Entry 5WMU (X-ray diffraction, 2.40 A resolution); this record covers chain A.

== Chain A ==
Name: Indoleamine 2,3-dioxygenase 1
Source organism: Homo sapiens
Notes: EC 1.13.11.52
UniProtKB: P14902 (I23O1_HUMAN); residue numbers follow UniProt; this construct covers 12-403
Amino-acid sequence (425 residues; row label = number of the first residue in the row):
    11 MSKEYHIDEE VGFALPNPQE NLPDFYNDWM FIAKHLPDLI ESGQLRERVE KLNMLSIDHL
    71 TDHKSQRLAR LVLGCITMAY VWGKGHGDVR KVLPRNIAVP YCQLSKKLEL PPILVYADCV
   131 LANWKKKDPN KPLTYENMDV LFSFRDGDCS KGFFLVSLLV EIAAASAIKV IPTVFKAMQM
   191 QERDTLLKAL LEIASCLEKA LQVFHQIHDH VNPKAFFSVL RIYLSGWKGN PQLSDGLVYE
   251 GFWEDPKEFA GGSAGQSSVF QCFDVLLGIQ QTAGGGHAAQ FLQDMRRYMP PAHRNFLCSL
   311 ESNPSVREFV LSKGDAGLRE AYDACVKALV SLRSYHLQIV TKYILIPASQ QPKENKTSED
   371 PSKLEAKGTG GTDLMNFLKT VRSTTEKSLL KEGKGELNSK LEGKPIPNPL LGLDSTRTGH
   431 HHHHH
Disordered / not traced: 11, 363-373, 404-435
Construct notes: initiating methionine (11); expression tag (404-435)
Ion coordination: heme Fe: His346 (together with cyanide ion)
Ligand contacts:
  - cyanide ion (CYN): Ser263, Ala264, His346
  - heme (HEM): Phe163, Ser167, Val170, Phe214, Ile217, Phe226, Ser263, Ala264, Gly265, Phe270, Phe291, Leu292, Leu342, Arg343, His346, Ile349, Val350, Tyr353, Ile354, Gly378, Thr379, Gly380, Gly381, Thr382, Leu384, Phe387, Leu388, Val391
  - tryptophan (TRP): Tyr126, Cys129, Val130, Phe163, Phe226, Arg231, Leu234, Gly262, Ser263, Ala264, Ile354, Gly378, Thr379, Gly380
Curated features (UniProtKB/Swiss-Prot):
  - binding site (heme b): His346
From the paper describing this entry:
  - binding site for tryptophan: Tyr126, Val130, Phe163, Ser167, Phe226, Arg231, Leu234, Gly262, Thr379, Gly380
  - binding site for cyanide ion: Ala264
  - catalytic residues: Ala264
  - mutagenesis - F270G: decreased catalytic activity on tryptophan

== In short ==
Bound to chain A: heme, cyanide ion and tryptophan. Curated annotation (UniProt) lists heme b-binding residue
His346. The paper reports the catalytic residue Ala264; F270G reduces catalytic activity on tryptophan.
Chain A is Indoleamine 2,3-dioxygenase 1 (Homo sapiens); the structure, Structural Insights into Substrate and
Inhibitor Binding Sites in Human Indoleamine 2,3-Dioxygenase I, was determined by X-ray diffraction together
with 5WMV, 5WMW, 5WMX and 5WN8 from the same study.
